4A3M - chains A and F of the 15 polymer chains in the assembly; structure by X-ray diffraction, 3.90 A resolution.

# Chain A
Molecule: DNA-directed RNA polymerase II subunit RPB1
From: Saccharomyces cerevisiae
Notes: EC 2.7.7.6
Reference sequence: P04050 (RPB1_YEAST); numbering as in UniProt (aligned over 1-1732)
Chain sequence (1732 residues; each row starts with the number of its first residue):
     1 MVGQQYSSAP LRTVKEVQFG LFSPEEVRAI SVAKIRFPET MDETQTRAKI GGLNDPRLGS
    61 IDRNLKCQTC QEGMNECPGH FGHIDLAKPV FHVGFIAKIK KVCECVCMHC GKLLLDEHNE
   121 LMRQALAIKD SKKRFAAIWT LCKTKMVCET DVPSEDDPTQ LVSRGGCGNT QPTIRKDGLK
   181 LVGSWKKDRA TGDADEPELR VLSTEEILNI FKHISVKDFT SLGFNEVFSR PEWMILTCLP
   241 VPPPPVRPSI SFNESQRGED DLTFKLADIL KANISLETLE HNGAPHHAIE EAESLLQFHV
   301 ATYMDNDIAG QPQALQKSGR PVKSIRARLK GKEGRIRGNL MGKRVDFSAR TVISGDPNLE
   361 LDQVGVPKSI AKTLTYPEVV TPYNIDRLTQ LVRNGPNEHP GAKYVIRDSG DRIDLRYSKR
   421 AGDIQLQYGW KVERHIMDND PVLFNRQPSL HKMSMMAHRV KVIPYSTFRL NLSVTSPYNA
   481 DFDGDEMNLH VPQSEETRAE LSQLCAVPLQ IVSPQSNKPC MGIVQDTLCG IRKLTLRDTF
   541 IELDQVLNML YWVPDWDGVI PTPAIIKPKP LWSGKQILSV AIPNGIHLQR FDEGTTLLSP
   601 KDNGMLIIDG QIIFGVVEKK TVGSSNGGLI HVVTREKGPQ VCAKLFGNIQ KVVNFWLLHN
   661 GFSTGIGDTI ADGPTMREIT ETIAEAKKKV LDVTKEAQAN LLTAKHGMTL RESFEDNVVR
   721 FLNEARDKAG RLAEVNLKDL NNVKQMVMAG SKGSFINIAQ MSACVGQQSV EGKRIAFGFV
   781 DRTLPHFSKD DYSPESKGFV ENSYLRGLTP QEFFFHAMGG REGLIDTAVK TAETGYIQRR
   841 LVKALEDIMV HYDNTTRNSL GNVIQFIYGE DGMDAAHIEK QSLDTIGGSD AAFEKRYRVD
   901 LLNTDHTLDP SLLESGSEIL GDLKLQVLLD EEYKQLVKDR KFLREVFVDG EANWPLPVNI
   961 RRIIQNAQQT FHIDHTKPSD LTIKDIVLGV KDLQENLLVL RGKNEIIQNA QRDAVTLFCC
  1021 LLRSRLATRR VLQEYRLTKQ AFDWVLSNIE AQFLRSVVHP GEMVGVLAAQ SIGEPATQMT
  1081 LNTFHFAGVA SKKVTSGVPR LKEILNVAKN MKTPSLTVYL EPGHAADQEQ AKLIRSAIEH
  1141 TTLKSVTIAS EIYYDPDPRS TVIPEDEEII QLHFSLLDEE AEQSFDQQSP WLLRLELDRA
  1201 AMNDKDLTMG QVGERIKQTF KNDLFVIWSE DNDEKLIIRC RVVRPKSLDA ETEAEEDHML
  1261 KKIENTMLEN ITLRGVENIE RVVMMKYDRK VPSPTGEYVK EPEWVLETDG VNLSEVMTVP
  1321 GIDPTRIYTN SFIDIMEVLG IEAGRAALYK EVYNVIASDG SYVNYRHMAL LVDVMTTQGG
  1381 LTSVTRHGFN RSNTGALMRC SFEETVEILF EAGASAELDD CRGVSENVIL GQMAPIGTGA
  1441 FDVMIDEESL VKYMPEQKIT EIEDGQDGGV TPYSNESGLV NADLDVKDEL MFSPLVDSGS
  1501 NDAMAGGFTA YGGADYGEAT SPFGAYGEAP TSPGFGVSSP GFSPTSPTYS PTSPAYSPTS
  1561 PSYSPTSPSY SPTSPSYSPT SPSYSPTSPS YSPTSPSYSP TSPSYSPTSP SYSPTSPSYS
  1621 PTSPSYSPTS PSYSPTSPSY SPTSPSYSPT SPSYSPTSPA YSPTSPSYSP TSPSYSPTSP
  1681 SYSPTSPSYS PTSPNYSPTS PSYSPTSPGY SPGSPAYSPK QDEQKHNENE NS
Not modelled in the structure: 1-2, 1084-1091, 1177-1186, 1244-1253, 1456-1732
UniProt features mapped onto this chain:
  - region: Pro248 to Asp260 (Lid loop), Asn306 to Lys323 (Rudder loop), Pro810 to Glu822 (Bridging helix)
  - binding site (Zn(2+)): Cys67, Cys70, Cys77, His80, Cys107, Cys110, Cys148, Cys167
  - binding site (Mg(2+)): Asp481, Asp483, Asp485
  - modified residue: Thr1471 (Phosphothreonine)
  - cross-link (Glycyl lysine isopeptide (Lys-Gly)): Lys695 (interchain with G-Cter in ubiquitin), Lys1246 (interchain with G-Cter in ubiquitin), Lys1350 (interchain with G-Cter in ubiquitin)
  - natural variant: Ser1653 to Pro1659 (deletion: In strain: A364A)
  - mutagenesis: Lys1246 (K1246R: Impairs ubiquitination during transcription stress)
Metal / ion sites: Zn2+ site 1: Cys67, Cys70, Cys77, His80; Zn2+ site 2: Cys107, Cys110, Cys148, Cys167; Mg2+: Asp481, Asp483, Asp485 (shared with 1 residue of chain P)
Residues lining bound ligands: AMP-CPP (APC; diphosphomethylphosphonic acid adenosyl ester): Arg446, Pro448, Asn479, Asp481, Asp483, Lys752, Leu1081
Reported in the primary citation:
  - mutagenesis - Q1078N, Q1078S: abolished growth (citing earlier work)

# Chain F
Molecule: DNA-directed RNA polymerases I, II, and III subunit RPABC2
From: Saccharomyces cerevisiae
Reference sequence: P20435 (RPAB2_YEAST); residues 1-155 here = UniProt positions 1-155
Chain sequence (155 residues; each row starts with the number of its first residue):
     1 MSDYEEAFND GNENFEDFDV EHFSDEETYE EKPQFKDGET TDANGKTIVT GGNGPEDFQQ
    61 HEQIRRKTLK EKAIPKDQRA TTPYMTKYER ARILGTRALQ ISMNAPVFVD LEGETDPLRI
   121 AMKELAEKKI PLVIRRYLPD GSFEDWSVEE LIVDL
Not modelled in the structure: 1-71
UniProt features mapped onto this chain:
  - region: Leu111 to Leu132 (Leucine-zipper)
  - modified residue: Ser24 (Phosphoserine)

# Interface between chain A and chain F
Pairs across the interface - 81 pairs, chain A then chain F:
  Val379(A) with Ser102(F)
  Val380(A) with Asn104(F)
  Thr381(A) with Ser102(F); Asn104(F), hydrogen bond
  Pro382(A) with Asn104(F)
  Tyr383(A) with Ile101(F); Val107(F); Leu111(F), hydrophobic; Thr115(F)
  Glu495(A) with Ala98(F); Asp116(F); Pro117(F); Leu118(F)
  Glu496(A) with Arg92(F), salt bridge; Gly95(F); Leu99(F)
  Ala499(A) with Ala91(F); Gly95(F); Leu118(F), hydrophobic
  Gln503(A) with Arg90(F), hydrogen bond; Ala91(F)
  Leu504(A) with Lys87(F); Tyr88(F), hydrophobic; Ala91(F), hydrophobic
  His851(A) with Pro139(F)
  Tyr852(A) with Thr81(F); Thr86(F); Glu89(F), hydrogen bond; Arg136(F); Tyr137(F); Leu138(F), hydrophobic
  Asp853(A) with Pro139(F)
  Arg857(A) with Pro139(F)
  Asp874(A) with Lys87(F), salt bridge
  Arg1001(A) with Ala80(F); Pro83(F)
  Ala1051(A) with Asp154(F)
  Leu1054(A) with Tyr84(F)
  Arg1055(A) with Asp154(F), salt bridge
  His1059(A) with Thr86(F); Lys87(F), hydrogen bond (side chain-backbone); Tyr88(F); Leu155(F)
  Pro1060(A) with Tyr88(F)
  Gly1061(A) with Tyr88(F)
  Glu1062(A) with Lys87(F), salt bridge; Tyr88(F), hydrogen bond
  Gly1437(A) with Tyr88(F)
  Thr1438(A) with Tyr88(F); Arg92(F)
  Phe1441(A) with Tyr88(F); Glu89(F); Arg92(F), hydrogen bond (backbone-side chain); Ile134(F), hydrophobic; Arg135(F)
  Asp1442(A) with Arg92(F), salt bridge; Val133(F); Ile134(F); Arg135(F), hydrogen bond (backbone-backbone); Tyr137(F)
  Val1443(A) with Arg92(F); Leu132(F), hydrophobic; Val133(F)
  Met1444(A) with Leu132(F); Val133(F), hydrogen bond (backbone-backbone); Arg135(F); Asp145(F)
  Ile1445(A) with Pro131(F); Leu132(F), hydrophobic
  Asp1446(A) with Pro131(F), hydrogen bond (backbone-backbone); Val133(F)
  Ser1449(A) with Pro131(F), hydrogen bond (side chain-backbone)
  Leu1450(A) with Phe108(F), hydrophobic; Pro131(F), hydrophobic
  Lys1452(A) with Glu149(F), salt bridge
  Tyr1453(A) with Phe108(F); Lys128(F); Lys129(F); Ile130(F), hydrogen bond (side chain-backbone); Pro131(F); Glu149(F), hydrogen bond
Also at the interface, not in a pair above, chain A (42 interface residues in all): Tyr428, Gly429, Ser494, Gly1002, Met1433, Gly1439, Ala1440
Also at the interface, not in a pair above, chain F (47 interface residues in all): Thr82, Met85, Ile93, Leu94, Thr96, Ala105, Ile120

# Overview
42 residues of chain A and 47 residues of chain F are in contact; the contacts include 12 hydrogen bonds and 6
salt bridges. Polar contacts include Glu496(A)-Arg92(F), Asp874(A)-Lys87(F) and Arg1055(A)-Asp154(F). Ligands
of chain A: AMP-CPP. From the paper: Q1078N and Q1078S of chain A abolish growth.
Here chain A is DNA-directed RNA polymerase II subunit RPB1 and chain F is DNA-directed RNA polymerases I, II,
and III subunit RPABC2, both from Saccharomyces cerevisiae. Entry 4A3M (RNA Polymerase II initial transcribing
complex with a 4nt DNA-RNA hybrid and soaked with AMPCPP) was determined by X-ray diffraction (same
publication as 4A3B, 4A3C, 4A3D, 4A3E, 4A3F, 4A3G and 4 further entries).
